Entry 3OKC (X-ray diffraction, 2.40 A resolution); this record covers chain A.

Chain A:
Protein: GDP-mannose-dependent alpha-(1-6)-phosphatidylinositol monomannoside mannosyltransferase
From: Corynebacterium glutamicum
Notes: EC 2.4.1.57
Reference sequence: Q8NNK8 (PIMB_CORGL); numbering as in UniProt (aligned over 1-381)
Sequence (394 residues; numbered 1 to 394; the number before each row is that of its first residue):
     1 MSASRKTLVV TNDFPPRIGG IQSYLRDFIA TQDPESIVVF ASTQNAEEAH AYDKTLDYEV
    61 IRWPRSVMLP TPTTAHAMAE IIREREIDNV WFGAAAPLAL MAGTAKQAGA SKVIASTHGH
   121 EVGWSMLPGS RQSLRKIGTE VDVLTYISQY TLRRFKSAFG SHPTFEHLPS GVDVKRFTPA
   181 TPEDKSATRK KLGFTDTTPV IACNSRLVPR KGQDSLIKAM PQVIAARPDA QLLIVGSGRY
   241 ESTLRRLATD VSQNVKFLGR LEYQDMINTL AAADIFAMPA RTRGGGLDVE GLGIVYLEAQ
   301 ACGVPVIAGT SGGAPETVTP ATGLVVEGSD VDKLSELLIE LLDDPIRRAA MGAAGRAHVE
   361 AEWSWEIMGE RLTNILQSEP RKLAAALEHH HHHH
Not modelled in the structure: 1-3, 382-394
Sequence notes: expression tag (382-394)
UniProt features mapped onto this chain:
  - binding site (GDP-alpha-D-mannose): R206, K211, L261, E298
  - mutagenesis: E290 (E290D: Reduces mannosyltransferase activity by more than 95%, and weakens but do not abrogate binding of GDP-mannose), G291 (G291S: Reduces mannosyltransferase activity by more than 95%)
Ligand contacts: GDP (guanosine-5'-diphosphate): S205, R206, R210, K211, V235, G236, G259, R260, L261, E262, Y263, M266, E290, G293, I294, V295, E298
What the authors report for this chain:
  - binding site for GDP: R206, K211, L261, E290, I294, V295, E298
  - specificity-determining residues: D13 (proposed by the authors, not directly observed)
  - mutagenesis - N12A, D13A, D13N, G20W, I21A, I21S, Q22A, H120S, G123P, R206S, R210S, K211Q, G291S: decreased catalytic activity
  - mutagenesis - G123P: unchanged stability
  - mutagenesis - D13Y, H118S: abolished catalytic activity
  - mutagenesis - S205G: unchanged catalytic activity

Summary:
Bound to chain A: GDP. UniProt lists 4 GDP-alpha-D-mannose-binding residues and 2 mutagenesis sites. From the
paper: a binding site for GDP at R206, K211 and L261 among others; N12A, D13A and D13N, among others, reduce
catalytic activity; 16 substitutions were tested in all.
Chain A is GDP-mannose-dependent alpha-(1-6)-phosphatidylinositol monomannoside mannosyltransferase
(Corynebacterium glutamicum); the structure, Crystal structure of Corynebacterium glutamicum PimB' bound to
GDP (orthorhombic crystal form), was determined by X-ray diffraction together with 3OKA and 3OKP from the same
study.
